Entry 6GHL (X-ray diffraction, 2.38 A resolution); this record covers chains B and C of the 6 polymer chains in the assembly.

== Chain B (and C) ==
Molecule: Glyceraldehyde-3-phosphate dehydrogenase
Organism: Thermosynechococcus elongatus (strain BP-1)
Notes: EC 1.2.1.-; chain C of this document is another copy of the same molecule, construct and numbering; everything in this record applies to it too
Reference sequence: Q8DIW5 (Q8DIW5_THEEB); numbering as in UniProt (aligned over 1-337)
Chain sequence (339 residues; each row starts with the number of its first residue; numbers below 1 keep their minus sign (Gly-1 is residue -1)):
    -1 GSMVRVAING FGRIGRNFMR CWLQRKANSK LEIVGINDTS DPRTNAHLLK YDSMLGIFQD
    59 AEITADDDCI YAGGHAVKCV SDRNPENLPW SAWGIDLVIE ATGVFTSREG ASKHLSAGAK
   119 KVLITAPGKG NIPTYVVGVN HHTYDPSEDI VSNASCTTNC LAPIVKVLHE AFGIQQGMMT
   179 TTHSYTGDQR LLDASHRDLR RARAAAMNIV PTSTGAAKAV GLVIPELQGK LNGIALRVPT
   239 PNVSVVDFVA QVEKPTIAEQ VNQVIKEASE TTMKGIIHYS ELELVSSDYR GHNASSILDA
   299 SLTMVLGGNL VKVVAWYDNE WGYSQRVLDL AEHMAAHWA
Not modelled in the structure: -1
Differences from the reference sequence: expression tag (-1 to 0)
Small-molecule neighbours: NAD (nicotinamide-adenine-dinucleotide): Asn7, Gly8, Phe9, Gly10, Arg11, Ile12, Asn35, Asp36, Thr37, Asp80, Arg81, Ala99, Thr100, Gly101, Val102, Phe103, Thr123, Ala124, Ser153, Cys154, His181, Thr184, Asn317, Glu318, Tyr321

== Chain B / chain C interface ==
Residue-residue contacts - 58 pairs, chain B then chain C:
  Arg11(B) - Asp191(C)
  Arg14(B) - Asp191(C)  hydrogen bond (side chain-backbone)
  Thr37(B) - Ser193(C)
  Ser38(B) - Ser193(C)
  Thr42(B) - Leu197(C)
  His45(B) - Leu197(C)
  Leu46(B) - Ala192(C)
  Leu46(B) - Ser193(C)
  Tyr49(B) - Asp191(C)
  Tyr49(B) - Arg201(C)  hydrogen bond (backbone-side chain)
  Asp50(B) - Asp191(C)
  Asp50(B) - Arg201(C)
  Ser51(B) - Asp191(C)  hydrogen bond
  Ser51(B) - Arg201(C)  hydrogen bond
  Ser51(B) - Met205(C)
  Ser51(B) - Asn206(C)  hydrogen bond
  Tyr183(B) - Leu189(C)  hydrophobic
  Tyr183(B) - Leu190(C)  hydrophobic
  Tyr183(B) - Ala204(C)
  Tyr183(B) - Met205(C)
  Thr184(B) - Leu189(C)
  Thr184(B) - Leu190(C)
  Gly185(B) - Leu190(C)
  Gln187(B) - Leu189(C)
  Leu189(B) - Tyr183(C)  hydrophobic
  Leu189(B) - Thr184(C)
  Leu189(B) - Leu189(C)  hydrophobic
  Leu189(B) - Ala203(C)  hydrophobic
  Leu190(B) - Tyr183(C)
  Leu190(B) - Thr184(C)
  Leu190(B) - Gly185(C)
  Leu190(B) - Pro239(C)  hydrophobic
  Asp191(B) - Arg11(C)
  Asp191(B) - Arg14(C)  hydrogen bond (backbone-side chain)
  Asp191(B) - Tyr49(C)
  Asp191(B) - Asp50(C)
  Asp191(B) - Ser51(C)  hydrogen bond (side chain-backbone)
  Ala192(B) - Leu46(C)
  Ser193(B) - Asp36(C)  hydrogen bond
  Ser193(B) - Ser38(C)  hydrogen bond
  Ser193(B) - Asn43(C)
  Ser193(B) - Leu46(C)
  His194(B) - Thr42(C)
  Leu197(B) - Thr42(C)
  Leu197(B) - His45(C)
  Ala200(B) - Leu46(C)  hydrophobic
  Arg201(B) - Tyr49(C)
  Arg201(B) - Asp50(C)
  Arg201(B) - Ser51(C)  hydrogen bond
  Ala203(B) - Leu189(C)  hydrophobic
  Ala204(B) - Tyr183(C)
  Ala204(B) - Ala204(C)  hydrophobic
  Met205(B) - Ser51(C)
  Met205(B) - Met52(C)  hydrophobic
  Met205(B) - Pro239(C)  hydrophobic
  Asn206(B) - Ser51(C)  hydrogen bond
  Pro239(B) - Leu190(C)
  Pro239(B) - Met205(C)  hydrophobic
Also at the interface, not in a pair above, chain B (32 interface residues in all): Asn43, Met52, Ala202, Glu318
Also at the interface, not in a pair above, chain C (32 interface residues in all): Gln187, His194, Ala200, Ala202, Glu318

== In short ==
Chain B and chain C each contribute 32 residues to their interface; the contacts include 11 hydrogen bonds.
Polar contacts include Arg14(B)-Asp191(C), Tyr49(B)-Arg201(C) and Ser51(B)-Asp191(C). Bound to chain B: NAD.
Both chains are Glyceraldehyde-3-phosphate dehydrogenase (Thermosynechococcus elongatus (strain BP-1)). Entry
6GHL (cyanobacterial GAPDH with full-length CP12) was determined by X-ray diffraction, deposited together with
6GFO, 6GFQ, 6GG7, 6GHR and 6GVE.
